Entry 1T0K (X-ray diffraction, 3.24 A resolution); this record covers chains A and B of the 4 polymer chains in the assembly.

== Chain A ==
Molecule: Maltose-binding periplasmic protein
From: Escherichia coli
UniProt: P02928 (MALE_ECOLI); residues 1-366 here correspond to UniProt positions 27-392 (UniProt number = residue number + 26)
Sequence (381 residues; numbered 0 to 380; the number before each row is that of its first residue; numbering starts at 0):
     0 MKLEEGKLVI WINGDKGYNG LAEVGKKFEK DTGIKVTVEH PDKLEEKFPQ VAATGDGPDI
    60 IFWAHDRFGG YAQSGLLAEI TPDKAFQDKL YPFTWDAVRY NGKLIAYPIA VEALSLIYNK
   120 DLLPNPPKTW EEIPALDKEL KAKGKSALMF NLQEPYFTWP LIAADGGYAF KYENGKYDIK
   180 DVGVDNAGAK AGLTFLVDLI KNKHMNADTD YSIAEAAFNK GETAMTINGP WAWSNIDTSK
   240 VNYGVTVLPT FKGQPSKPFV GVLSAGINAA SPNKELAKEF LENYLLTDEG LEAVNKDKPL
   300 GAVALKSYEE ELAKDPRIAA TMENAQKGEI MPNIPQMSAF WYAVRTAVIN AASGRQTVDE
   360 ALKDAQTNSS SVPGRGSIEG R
Unresolved in the structure: 0-4, 370-380
Sequence notes: initiating methionine (0); cloning artifact (367-380)

== Chain B ==
Molecule: 60S ribosomal protein L30
From: Saccharomyces cerevisiae
UniProt: P14120 (RL30_YEAST); residues 1-105 here correspond to UniProt positions 0-104 (UniProt number = residue number - 1)
Sequence (105 residues; each row starts with the number of its first residue):
     1 MAPVKSQESI NQKLALVIKS GKYTLGYKST VKSLRQGKSK LIIIAANTPV LRKSELEYYA
    61 MLSKTKVYYF QGGNNELGTA VGKLFRVGVV SILEAGDSDI LTTLA
Unresolved in the structure: 1-8
Reported in the primary citation:
  - mutagenesis - N47A: decreased binding to the 16-nt RNA strand
  - binding site for the 16-nt RNA strand: Asn74, Phe85
  - binding site for the 13-nt RNA strand: Lys28

== How chain A and chain B interact ==
Pairs across the interface (6; chain A residue first):
  Ala52(A) with Tyr69(B)
  Thr53(A) with Lys53(B), hydrogen bond (backbone-side chain); Tyr69(B)
  Gly54(A) with Lys53(B)
  Asp55(A) with Lys53(B), salt bridge
  Pro271(A) with Asn47(B)
Interface residues without a listed pair, chain A (6 interface residues in all): Gly74
Interface residues without a listed pair, chain B (5 interface residues in all): Glu57, Gln71
From the paper, about this interface:
  - specific contacts: Asn47(B)-Pro271(A)

== Summary ==
6 residues of chain A and 5 residues of chain B are in contact, with 1 hydrogen bond and 1 salt bridge. Among
the polar pairs are Asp55(A)-Lys53(B) and Thr53(A)-Lys53(B). The authors report a contact between Asn47(B) and
Pro271(A). The paper reports a binding site for the 16-nt RNA strand at Asn74(B) and Phe85(B); N47A of chain B
reduces binding to the 16-nt RNA strand.
Chain A is Maltose-binding periplasmic protein (Escherichia coli) and chain B is 60S ribosomal protein L30
(Saccharomyces cerevisiae); the structure, Joint X-ray and NMR Refinement of Yeast L30e-mRNA complex, was
determined by X-ray diffraction.
